6EDZ - chains A and D of the 4 polymer chains in the assembly; structure by X-ray diffraction, 2.67 A resolution.

# Chain A (and D)
Molecule: Isocitrate lyase 2
Organism: Mycobacterium tuberculosis (strain CDC 1551 / Oshkosh)
Notes: EC 4.1.3.1; chain D of this document is another copy of the same molecule, construct and numbering; everything in this record applies to it too
UniProtKB: Q8VJU4 (ACEA2_MYCTO); numbering as in UniProt (aligned over 1-766)
Sequence (786 residues; row label = number of the first residue in the row; numbers below 1 keep their minus sign (Met-19 is residue -19)):
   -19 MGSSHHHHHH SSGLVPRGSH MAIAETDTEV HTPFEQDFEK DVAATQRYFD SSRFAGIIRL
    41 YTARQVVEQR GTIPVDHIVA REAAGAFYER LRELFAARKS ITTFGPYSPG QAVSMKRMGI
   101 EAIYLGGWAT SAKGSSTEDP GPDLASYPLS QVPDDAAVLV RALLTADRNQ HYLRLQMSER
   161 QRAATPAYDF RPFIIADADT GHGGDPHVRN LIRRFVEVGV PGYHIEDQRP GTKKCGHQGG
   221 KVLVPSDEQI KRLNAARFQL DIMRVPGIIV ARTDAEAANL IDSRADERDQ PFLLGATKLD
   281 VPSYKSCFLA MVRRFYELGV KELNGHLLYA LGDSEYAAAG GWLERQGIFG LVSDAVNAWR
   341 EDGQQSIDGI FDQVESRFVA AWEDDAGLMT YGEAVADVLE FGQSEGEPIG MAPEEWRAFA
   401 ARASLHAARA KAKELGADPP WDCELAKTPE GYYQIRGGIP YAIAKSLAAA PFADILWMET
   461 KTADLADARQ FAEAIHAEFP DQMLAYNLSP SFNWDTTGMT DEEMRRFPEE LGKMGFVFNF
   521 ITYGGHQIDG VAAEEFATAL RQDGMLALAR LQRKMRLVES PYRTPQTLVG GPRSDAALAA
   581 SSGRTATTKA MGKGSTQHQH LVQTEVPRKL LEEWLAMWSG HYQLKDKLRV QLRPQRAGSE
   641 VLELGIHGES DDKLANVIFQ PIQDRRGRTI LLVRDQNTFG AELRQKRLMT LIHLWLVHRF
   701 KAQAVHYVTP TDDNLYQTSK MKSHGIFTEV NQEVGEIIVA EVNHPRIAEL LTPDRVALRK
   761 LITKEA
Disordered / not traced: -19 to 11, 381-391, 591-600, 766 (chain D: -19 to 10, 215-216, 381-391, 593-601, 766)
Modified positions: Cys215 (S-oxy cysteine; CSX)
Construct notes: initiating methionine (-19); expression tag (-18 to 0)
Ligand contacts: acetyl coenzyme A (ACO): Val673, Arg674, Asp675, Gln676, Asn677, Thr678, Leu683, Arg684, Gln685, Lys686, Arg687, Leu688, Met689, Thr690, Tyr707, Val708, Thr709, Pro710, Thr711, Asp713, Asn714, Tyr716, Gln717, Lys720, Met721, His724, Lys764
UniProt features mapped onto this chain:
  - active site: Cys215 (Proton acceptor)
  - binding site (substrate): Gly106 to Trp108, Gly216, His217, Arg252, Asn487 to Ser491, Thr522
  - binding site (Mg(2+)): Asp177
Reported in the primary citation:
  - catalytic residues: Lys213 to His217 (by similarity / conservation)

# Interface between chain A and chain D
Pairs across the interface (86; chain A residue first):
  Arg39(A) - Asn304(D)  hydrogen bond (backbone-side chain)
  Leu40(A) - Asn304(D)
  Thr42(A) - Glu302(D)
  Arg44(A) - Glu302(D)  salt bridge
  Arg44(A) - Ser346(D)  hydrogen bond
  Arg44(A) - Asp348(D)  salt bridge
  Gln45(A) - Glu302(D)
  Thr117(A) - Arg193(D)  hydrogen bond (backbone-side chain)
  Thr117(A) - Arg194(D)  hydrogen bond
  Glu118(A) - Asn190(D)  hydrogen bond
  Glu118(A) - Arg193(D)  salt bridge
  Glu118(A) - Arg194(D)  salt bridge
  Asp119(A) - Arg193(D)  salt bridge
  Ala125(A) - His187(D)  hydrogen bond (backbone-side chain)
  Ser126(A) - Leu129(D)
  Ser126(A) - Pro186(D)
  Ser126(A) - His187(D)
  Ser126(A) - Asn190(D)  hydrogen bond (backbone-side chain)
  Tyr127(A) - Leu129(D)
  Pro128(A) - Pro128(D)  hydrophobic
  Pro128(A) - Leu129(D)  hydrophobic
  Pro128(A) - Ser130(D)
  Pro128(A) - Arg194(D)
  Leu129(A) - Ser126(D)
  Ser130(A) - Pro128(D)
  Gly184(A) - Gly211(D)
  Pro186(A) - Ser126(D)
  His187(A) - Ala125(D)  hydrogen bond (side chain-backbone)
  His187(A) - Ser126(D)
  His187(A) - Gly211(D)
  Asn190(A) - Glu118(D)  hydrogen bond
  Asn190(A) - Ser126(D)  hydrogen bond (side chain-backbone)
  Asn190(A) - Tyr127(D)
  Arg193(A) - Thr117(D)  hydrogen bond (side chain-backbone)
  Arg193(A) - Glu118(D)  salt bridge
  Arg193(A) - Asp119(D)  salt bridge
  Arg194(A) - Thr117(D)  hydrogen bond
  Arg194(A) - Glu118(D)  salt bridge
  Arg194(A) - Pro128(D)
  Arg209(A) - Glu228(D)  salt bridge
  Gly211(A) - Gly184(D)
  Gly211(A) - His187(D)
  Asp227(A) - Leu308(D)
  Asp227(A) - Tyr309(D)  hydrogen bond
  Asp227(A) - Pro429(D)
  Asp227(A) - Glu430(D)
  Glu228(A) - Arg209(D)  salt bridge
  Ile230(A) - Leu308(D)  hydrophobic
  Lys231(A) - Leu308(D)
  Lys231(A) - Glu430(D)
  Arg264(A) - Glu424(D)  salt bridge
  Ala265(A) - Lys285(D)  hydrogen bond (backbone-side chain)
  Ala265(A) - Gly431(D)
  Glu267(A) - Lys285(D)  salt bridge
  Glu267(A) - Ala310(D)
  Glu267(A) - Leu311(D)
  Arg268(A) - Leu308(D)  hydrogen bond (side chain-backbone)
  Arg268(A) - Tyr309(D)
  Arg268(A) - Ala310(D)
  Lys285(A) - Ala265(D)  hydrogen bond (side chain-backbone)
  Lys285(A) - Glu267(D)  salt bridge
  Glu302(A) - Thr42(D)
  Glu302(A) - Gln45(D)  hydrogen bond
  Asn304(A) - Ile38(D)
  Asn304(A) - Arg39(D)  hydrogen bond (side chain-backbone)
  Asn304(A) - Leu40(D)
  Leu307(A) - Ile38(D)  hydrophobic
  Leu308(A) - Asp227(D)
  Leu308(A) - Ile230(D)  hydrophobic
  Leu308(A) - Lys231(D)
  Leu308(A) - Arg268(D)  hydrogen bond (backbone-side chain)
  Tyr309(A) - Asp227(D)  hydrogen bond
  Tyr309(A) - Arg268(D)
  Ala310(A) - Glu267(D)
  Ala310(A) - Arg268(D)
  Leu311(A) - Glu267(D)
  Glu315(A) - Ser404(D)  hydrogen bond
  Glu315(A) - His406(D)  salt bridge
  Ser346(A) - Arg44(D)
  His406(A) - Glu315(D)
  Glu424(A) - Arg264(D)  salt bridge
  Glu424(A) - Glu424(D)
  Pro429(A) - Asp227(D)
  Glu430(A) - Asp227(D)
  Glu430(A) - Lys231(D)
  Gly431(A) - Ala265(D)
Also at the interface, not in a pair above, chain A (55 interface residues in all): Ile38, Tyr41, Leu124, Glu197, Asp266, Ser314, Gln345, Lys427, Tyr433, Phe452
Also at the interface, not in a pair above, chain D (56 interface residues in all): Tyr41, Leu124, Glu197, Asp262, Asp266, Leu307, Lys427, Tyr433, Phe452

# Overview
The interface between chain A and chain D involves 55 residues on one side and 56 on the other; the contacts
include 21 hydrogen bonds and 15 salt bridges. Among the polar pairs are Arg44(A)-Glu302(D),
Arg44(A)-Asp348(D) and Glu118(A)-Arg193(D). Bound to chain A: acetyl coenzyme A. From the paper: the catalytic
residue Lys213(A).
Chain A and chain D are both Isocitrate lyase 2 (Mycobacterium tuberculosis (strain CDC 1551 / Oshkosh)); the
structure, Crystal structure of Mycobacterium tuberculosis ICL2 in complex with acetyl-CoA, form I, was
determined by X-ray diffraction, deposited together with 6EDW and 6EE1.
